6FKU - chains A and B; structure by X-ray diffraction, 2.40 A resolution.

Chain A (and B):
Name: Aldehyde dehydrogenase
Source organism: Thermus thermophilus (strain HB27 / ATCC BAA-163 / DSM 7039)
Notes: EC 1.2.1.3; chain B of this document is another copy of the same molecule, construct and numbering; everything in this record applies to it too
UniProtKB: Q72KD3 (Q72KD3_THET2); residue numbers follow UniProt; this construct covers 2-515
Sequence (521 residues; row label = number of the first residue in the row; numbers below 1 keep their minus sign (Met-5 is residue -5)):
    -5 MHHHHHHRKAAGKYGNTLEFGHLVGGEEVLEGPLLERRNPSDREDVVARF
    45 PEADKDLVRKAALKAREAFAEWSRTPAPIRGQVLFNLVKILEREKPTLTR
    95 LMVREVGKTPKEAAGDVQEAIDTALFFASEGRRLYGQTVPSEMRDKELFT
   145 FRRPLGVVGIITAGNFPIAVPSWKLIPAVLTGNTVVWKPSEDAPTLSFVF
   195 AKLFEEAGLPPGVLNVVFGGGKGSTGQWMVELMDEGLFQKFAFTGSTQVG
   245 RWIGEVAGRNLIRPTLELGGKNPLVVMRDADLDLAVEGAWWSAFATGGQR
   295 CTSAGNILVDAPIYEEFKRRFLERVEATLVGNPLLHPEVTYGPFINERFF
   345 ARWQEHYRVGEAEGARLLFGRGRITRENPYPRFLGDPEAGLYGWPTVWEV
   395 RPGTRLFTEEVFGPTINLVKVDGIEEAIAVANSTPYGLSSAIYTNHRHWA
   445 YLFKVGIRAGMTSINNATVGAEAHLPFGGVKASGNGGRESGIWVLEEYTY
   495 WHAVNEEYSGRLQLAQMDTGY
Not modelled in the structure: -5 to 0, 512-515 (chain B: -5 to 3, 511-515)
Differences from the reference sequence: initiating methionine (-5); expression tag (-4 to 1)
Small-molecule neighbours: NADP (NAP; NADP nicotinamide-adenine-dinucleotide phosphate): Ile155, Thr156, Ala157, Asn159, Val164, Trp167, Lys182, Pro183, Ser184, Glu185, Gly213, Gly214, Gly215, Lys216, Gly220, Gln221, Val224, Phe237, Thr238, Gly239, Ser240, Val243, Trp246, Glu261, Leu262, Gly263, Gly264, Cys295, Arg342, Phe343, Glu404, Phe406, Leu432, Phe471
From the paper describing this entry:
  - binding site for NADP: Thr156, Lys182, Ser184, Glu185, Ser240, Leu262, Arg342, Glu404
  - conformationally variable residues (loop rearrangement, side-chain flip): Glu261, Leu262, Gly263
  - specificity-determining residues: Glu185
  - catalytic residues: Lys182, Cys295 (citing earlier work)

Interface between chain A and chain B:
Contacting residue pairs (141; chain A residue first):
  Gly109(A) with Gln510(B)
  Glu113(A) with Gln510(B)
  Gln131(A) with Trp487(B), hydrogen bond
  Val133(A) with His468(B)
  Pro134(A) with His468(B), hydrogen bond (backbone-side chain)
  Ser135(A) with Glu466(B), hydrogen bond
  Glu136(A) with Glu466(B), hydrogen bond (backbone-side chain)
  Lys140(A) with Asn460(B); Glu466(B), salt bridge
  Leu142(A) with Glu466(B); His468(B); Leu469(B), hydrophobic
  Phe143(A) with Leu469(B)
  Thr144(A) with Leu469(B); Pro470(B); Trp487(B)
  Phe145(A) with Lys448(B)
  Arg147(A) with Lys448(B), hydrogen bond (side chain-backbone)
  Arg245(A) with Gly252(B); Arg253(B), hydrogen bond (side chain-backbone)
  Gly248(A) with Gly252(B)
  Glu249(A) with Glu249(B); Gly252(B); Arg253(B), salt bridge
  Gly252(A) with Arg245(B); Gly248(B); Glu249(B)
  Arg253(A) with Arg245(B), hydrogen bond (backbone-side chain); Glu249(B), salt bridge
  Asn254(A) with Arg245(B)
  Leu255(A) with Leu260(B), hydrophobic; Leu262(B), hydrophobic; Lys475(B); Ala476(B); Gly478(B); Asn479(B)
  Arg257(A) with Arg257(B); Pro258(B), hydrogen bond (side chain-backbone); Asn479(B); Gly481(B); Glu491(B), salt bridge
  Pro258(A) with Arg257(B), hydrogen bond (backbone-side chain)
  Leu262(A) with Leu255(B), hydrophobic
  Leu278(A) with Gly504(B); Arg505(B)
  Trp285(A) with Leu506(B), hydrophobic; Leu508(B), hydrophobic
  Lys448(A) with Arg147(B), hydrogen bond (backbone-side chain); His496(B); Val498(B); Glu500(B), salt bridge
  Ile451(A) with His496(B)
  Ala453(A) with Tyr494(B); His496(B)
  Gly454(A) with Trp495(B); His496(B); Ala497(B), hydrogen bond (backbone-backbone)
  Met455(A) with His496(B); Ala497(B)
  Thr456(A) with His496(B), hydrogen bond; Ala497(B), hydrogen bond (backbone-backbone); Val498(B); Asn499(B), hydrogen bond (backbone-backbone)
  Ser457(A) with Asn499(B), hydrogen bond
  Ile458(A) with Asn499(B), hydrogen bond (backbone-backbone); Glu500(B); Glu501(B), hydrogen bond (backbone-backbone)
  Asn459(A) with Glu501(B)
  Asn460(A) with Lys140(B); Asn499(B), hydrogen bond; Glu501(B); Leu506(B)
  Gly464(A) with Ala509(B)
  Ala465(A) with Gln510(B)
  Glu466(A) with Ser135(B), hydrogen bond; Glu136(B), hydrogen bond (side chain-backbone); Met137(B); Lys140(B), salt bridge; Leu142(B)
  His468(A) with Val133(B); Pro134(B), hydrogen bond (side chain-backbone); Leu142(B)
  Leu469(A) with Leu142(B), hydrophobic; Phe143(B); Thr144(B)
  Pro470(A) with Thr144(B); Ala497(B)
  Val474(A) with Tyr494(B), hydrophobic
  Lys475(A) with Leu255(B)
  Ala476(A) with Leu255(B)
  Gly478(A) with Leu255(B)
  Asn479(A) with Leu255(B); Arg257(B)
  Gly481(A) with Arg257(B)
  Arg482(A) with Tyr494(B); Trp495(B), hydrogen bond (side chain-backbone)
  Trp487(A) with Gln131(B), hydrogen bond; Thr144(B); Trp495(B)
  Glu491(A) with Arg257(B), salt bridge
  Tyr494(A) with Ala453(B); Val474(B), hydrophobic; Arg482(B)
  Trp495(A) with Gly454(B); Arg482(B), hydrogen bond (backbone-side chain); Trp487(B)
  His496(A) with Lys448(B); Ile451(B); Ala453(B); Gly454(B); Met455(B); Thr456(B), hydrogen bond
  Ala497(A) with Gly454(B), hydrogen bond (backbone-backbone); Met455(B); Thr456(B), hydrogen bond (backbone-backbone); Pro470(B)
  Val498(A) with Lys448(B); Thr456(B)
  Asn499(A) with Thr456(B), hydrogen bond (backbone-backbone); Ser457(B), hydrogen bond; Ile458(B), hydrogen bond (backbone-backbone); Asn460(B), hydrogen bond
  Glu500(A) with Ile458(B)
  Glu501(A) with Ile458(B), hydrogen bond (backbone-backbone); Asn459(B); Asn460(B)
  Gly504(A) with Leu278(B)
  Arg505(A) with Leu278(B)
  Leu506(A) with Leu278(B); Glu281(B); Trp285(B), hydrophobic; Asn460(B)
  Leu508(A) with Trp285(B), hydrophobic
  Ala509(A) with Gly464(B)
  Gln510(A) with Gly109(B); Gln112(B); Glu113(B); Ala465(B); Ala467(B)
  Met511(A) with Lys105(B); Gly109(B)
Other interface residues (no listed pair), chain A (80 interface residues in all): Gln112, Asp116, Met137, Lys234, Thr241, Gly244, Thr259, Leu260, Glu281, Val449, Arg452, Ala461, Ala467, Gly480, Glu490
Other interface residues (no listed pair), chain B (81 interface residues in all): Phe63, Glu106, Asp116, Phe145, Lys234, Thr241, Gly244, Asn254, Thr259, Val449, Arg452, Gly480, Glu490

Overview:
80 residues of chain A and 81 residues of chain B are in contact; the contacts include 32 hydrogen bonds and 7
salt bridges. Polar pairs include Lys140(A)-Glu466(B), Glu249(A)-Arg253(B) and Arg257(A)-Glu491(B). Bound to
chain A: NADP. The paper reports catalytic residues Lys182(A) and Cys295(A); a binding site for NADP at
Thr156(A), Lys182(A) and Ser184(A) among others.
Chain A and chain B are both Aldehyde dehydrogenase (Thermus thermophilus (strain HB27 / ATCC BAA-163 / DSM
7039)); the structure, Structure and function of aldehyde dehydrogenase from Thermus thermophilus: An enzyme
with an evolutionarily-distinct C-terminal arm ..., was determined by X-ray diffraction (same publication as
6FK3 and 6FKV).
